Entry 8C5C (electron microscopy, 5.30 A resolution (low resolution: residue-level contacts below are approximate; hydrogen-bond / salt-bridge calls are withheld)); this record covers chains b and B of the 52 polymer chains in the assembly.

== Chain b ==
Protein: Tubulin beta chain
Organism: Bos taurus
Reference sequence: A0A452DIL8 (A0A452DIL8_BOVIN); numbering as in UniProt (aligned over 1-446)
Amino-acid sequence (446 residues; numbered 1 to 446; the number before each row is that of its first residue):
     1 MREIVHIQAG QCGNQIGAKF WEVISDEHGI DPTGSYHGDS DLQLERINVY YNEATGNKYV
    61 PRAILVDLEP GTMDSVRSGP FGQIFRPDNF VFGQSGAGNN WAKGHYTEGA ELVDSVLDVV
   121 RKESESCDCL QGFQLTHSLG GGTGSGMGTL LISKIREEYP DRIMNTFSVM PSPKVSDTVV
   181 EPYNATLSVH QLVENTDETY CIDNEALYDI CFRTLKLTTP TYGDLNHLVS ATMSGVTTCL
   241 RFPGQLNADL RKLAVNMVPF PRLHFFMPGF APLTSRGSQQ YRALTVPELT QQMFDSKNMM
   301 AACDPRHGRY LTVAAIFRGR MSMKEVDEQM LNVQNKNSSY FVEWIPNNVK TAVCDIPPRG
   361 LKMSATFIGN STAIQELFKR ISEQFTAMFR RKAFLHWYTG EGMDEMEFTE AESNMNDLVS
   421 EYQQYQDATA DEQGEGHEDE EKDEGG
Not modelled in the structure: 430-446
Residues lining bound ligands:
  - GDP (guanosine-5'-diphosphate): Ala9, Gly10, Gln11, Cys12, Gly13, Asn14, Ile16, Asp67, Glu69, Ala97, Asn99, Thr136, His137, Ser138, Gly141, Gly142, Thr143, Gly144, Val169, Asn204, Tyr222, Asn226
  - GTP (guanosine-5'-triphosphate): Gln245, Leu246, Lys252
  - taxol (TA1): Glu22, Val23, Glu27, Leu215, Asp224, His227, Leu228, Ala231, Ser234, Phe270, Pro272, Leu273, Thr274, Ser275, Arg276, Arg318, Pro358, Arg359, Gly360, Leu361

== Chain B ==
Protein: Tubulin alpha-1B chain
Organism: Bos taurus
Reference sequence: P81947 (TBA1B_BOVIN); residue numbers follow UniProt; this construct covers 1-451
Amino-acid sequence (451 residues; row label = number of the first residue in the row):
     1 MRECISIHVG QAGVQIGNAC WELYCLEHGI QPDGQMPSDK TIGGGDDSFN TFFSETGAGK
    61 HVPRAVFVDL EPTVIDEVRT GTYRQLFHPE QLITGKEDAA NNYARGHYTI GKEIIDLVLD
   121 RIRKLADQCT GLQGFLVFHS FGGGTGSGFT SLLMERLSVD YGKKSKLEFS IYPAPQVSTA
   181 VVEPYNSILT THTTLEHSDC AFMVDNEAIY DICRRNLDIE RPTYTNLNRL ISQIVSSITA
   241 SLRFDGALNV DLTEFQTNLV PYPRIHFPLA TYAPVISAEK AYHEQLSVAE ITNACFEPAN
   301 QMVKCDPRHG KYMACCLLYR GDVVPKDVNA AIATIKTKRS IQFVDWCPTG FKVGINYQPP
   361 TVVPGGDLAK VQRAVCMLSN TTAIAEAWAR LDHKFDLMYA KRAFVHWYVG EGMEEGEFSE
   421 AREDMAALEK DYEEVGVDSV EGEGEEEGEE Y
Not modelled in the structure: 442-451

== How chain b and chain B interact ==
Pairs across the interface - 58 pairs, chain b then chain B:
  Gln94(b) with Met1(B)
  Gly98(b) with Glu254(B); Thr257(B)
  Asn99(b) with Glu254(B)
  Pro173(b) with Lys336(B)
  Val175(b) with Asn329(B)
  Ser176(b) with Ile332(B); Lys336(B); Thr349(B); Phe351(B)
  Asp177(b) with Leu248(B); Phe351(B); Lys352(B); Val353(B)
  Thr178(b) with Asn258(B); Phe351(B); Lys352(B)
  Val179(b) with Asn258(B); Thr349(B); Gly350(B); Phe351(B); Lys352(B)
  Val180(b) with Thr257(B); Asn258(B)
  Glu181(b) with Thr349(B)
  Tyr208(b) with Lys326(B); Asn329(B)
  Phe212(b) with Lys326(B)
  Thr218(b) with Lys326(B)
  Thr219(b) with Val324(B); Lys326(B)
  Pro220(b) with Val324(B); Pro325(B); Lys326(B)
  Gln384(b) with Pro348(B); Thr349(B)
  Ala387(b) with Trp346(B); Pro348(B)
  Met388(b) with Trp346(B); Cys347(B); Pro348(B)
  Arg390(b) with Asp345(B); Ser439(B)
  Arg391(b) with Tyr262(B); Trp346(B); Glu434(B); Val437(B)
  Ala393(b) with Pro261(B); Tyr262(B)
  Phe394(b) with Thr257(B); Asn258(B); Leu259(B); Val260(B); Pro261(B)
  His396(b) with Pro263(B)
  Trp397(b) with Gln256(B); Thr257(B); Val260(B)
Interface residues without a listed pair, chain b (32 interface residues in all): Gln11, Asn100, Lys174, Pro182, Thr221, Lys392, Leu395
Interface residues without a listed pair, chain B (35 interface residues in all): Gly246, Thr253, Cys315, Ala333, Val435, Val440

== Overview ==
32 residues of chain b face 35 of chain B across their interface. Ligands of chain b: taxol, GDP and GTP.
Chain b is Tubulin beta chain and chain B is Tubulin alpha-1B chain, both from Bos taurus; the structure,
microtubule decorated with tubulin oligomers in presence of APC C-terminal domain. (here only map
corresponding to ..., was determined by electron microscopy.
